PDB entry 9C5Q | electron microscopy, 3.10 A resolution | chains C and A of the 4 polymer chains in the assembly

# Chain C (and A)
Name: DNA polymerase theta
Source organism: Homo sapiens
Notes: EC 3.6.4.12, 2.7.7.7, 2.7.7.49; chain A of this document is another copy of the same molecule, construct and numbering; everything in this record applies to it too
UniProtKB: O75417 (DPOLQ_HUMAN); numbering as in UniProt (aligned over 68-891)
Amino-acid sequence (824 residues; numbered 68 to 891; the number before each row is that of its first residue):
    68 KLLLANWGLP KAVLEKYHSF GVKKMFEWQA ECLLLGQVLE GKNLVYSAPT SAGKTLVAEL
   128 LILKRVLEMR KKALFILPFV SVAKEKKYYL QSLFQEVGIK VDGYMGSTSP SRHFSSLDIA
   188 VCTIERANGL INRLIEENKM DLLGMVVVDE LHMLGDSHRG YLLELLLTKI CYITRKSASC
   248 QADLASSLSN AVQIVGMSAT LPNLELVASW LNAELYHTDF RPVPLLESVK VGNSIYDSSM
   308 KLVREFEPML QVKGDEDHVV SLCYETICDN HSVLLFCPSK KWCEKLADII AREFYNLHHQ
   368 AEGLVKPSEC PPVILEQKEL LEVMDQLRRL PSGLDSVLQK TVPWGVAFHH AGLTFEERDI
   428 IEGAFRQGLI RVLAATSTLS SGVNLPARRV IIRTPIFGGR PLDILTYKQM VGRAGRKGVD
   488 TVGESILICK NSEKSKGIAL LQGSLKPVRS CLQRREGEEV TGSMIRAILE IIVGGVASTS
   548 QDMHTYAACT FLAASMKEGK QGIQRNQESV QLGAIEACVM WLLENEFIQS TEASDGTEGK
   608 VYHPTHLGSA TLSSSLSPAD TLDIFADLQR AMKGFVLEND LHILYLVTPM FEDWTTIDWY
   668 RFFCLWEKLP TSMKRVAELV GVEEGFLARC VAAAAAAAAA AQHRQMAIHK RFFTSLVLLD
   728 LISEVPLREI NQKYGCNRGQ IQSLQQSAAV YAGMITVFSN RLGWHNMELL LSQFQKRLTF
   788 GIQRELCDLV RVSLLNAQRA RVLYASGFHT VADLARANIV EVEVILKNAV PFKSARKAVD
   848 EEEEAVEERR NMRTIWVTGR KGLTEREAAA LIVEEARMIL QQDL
Disordered / not traced: 247-255, 320-323, 368-377, 564-579, 600-606, 864-866
Construct notes: conflict Ala-699 (Lys in O75417), Ala-700 (Gly in O75417), Ala-701 (Lys in O75417), Ala-702 (Val in O75417), Ala-703 (Val in O75417), Ala-705 (Arg in O75417), Ala-706 (Thr in O75417), Ala-707 (Glu in O75417), Ala-708 (Arg in O75417)
Disulfide bonds: Cys-344/Cys-350
UniProt features mapped onto this chain:
  - motif: Asp-216 to His-219 (DEAH box)
  - binding site (ATP): Gln-96, Ala-115 to Thr-122
From the paper describing this entry:
  - self-association interface (contacts with another copy of this molecule); pairs are residue here / residue on that copy: Leu-614/Phe-839 (hydrophobic contact), Phe-632/Phe-839 (hydrophobic contact), Leu-769/Phe-839 (hydrophobic contact), Asp-847/Arg-637, Arg-637, Lys-640, Phe-839, Asp-847
  - conformationally variable residues (helix shift, order/disorder transition): Arg-193, Arg-200, Phe-839 to Asn-858
  - binding site for the 14-nt DNA strand: Val-147, Thr-190, Arg-193, Arg-200, Ser-346, Lys-347, Lys-348, Ala-418, Thr-443, Val-757, Met-761

# How chain C and chain A interact
Pairs across the interface (39; chain C residue first):
  Glu-591(C) / Arg-843(A)  hydrogen bond (backbone-side chain)
  Glu-593(C) / Arg-843(A)
  His-613(C) / Asn-835(A)  hydrogen bond (side chain-backbone)
  His-613(C) / Val-837(A)
  His-613(C) / Phe-839(A)
  Leu-614(C) / Phe-839(A)  hydrophobic
  Phe-632(C) / Phe-839(A)  hydrophobic
  Gln-636(C) / Arg-856(A)
  Arg-637(C) / Asp-847(A)  salt bridge
  Met-639(C) / Glu-645(A)
  Lys-640(C) / Glu-645(A)
  Lys-640(C) / Glu-848(A)  salt bridge
  Gly-641(C) / Phe-642(A)  hydrogen bond (backbone-backbone)
  Phe-642(C) / Gly-641(A)  hydrogen bond (backbone-backbone)
  Phe-642(C) / Phe-642(A)  hydrogen bond (backbone-backbone)
  Leu-644(C) / Asn-773(A)  hydrogen bond (backbone-side chain)
  Glu-645(C) / Met-639(A)
  Glu-645(C) / Lys-640(A)
  Leu-769(C) / Phe-839(A)
  Trp-771(C) / Lys-840(A)
  Asn-773(C) / Leu-644(A)  hydrogen bond (side chain-backbone)
  Asn-773(C) / Leu-777(A)
  Asn-773(C) / Gln-780(A)
  Leu-776(C) / Gln-780(A)
  Leu-777(C) / Asn-773(A)
  Gln-780(C) / Asn-773(A)
  Gln-780(C) / Leu-776(A)
  Asn-835(C) / His-613(A)  hydrogen bond (backbone-side chain)
  Val-837(C) / His-613(A)
  Phe-839(C) / His-613(A)
  Phe-839(C) / Leu-614(A)  hydrophobic
  Phe-839(C) / Phe-632(A)  hydrophobic
  Phe-839(C) / Leu-769(A)
  Lys-840(C) / Trp-771(A)
  Arg-843(C) / Glu-591(A)  hydrogen bond (side chain-backbone)
  Arg-843(C) / Glu-593(A)
  Asp-847(C) / Arg-637(A)  salt bridge
  Glu-848(C) / Lys-640(A)  salt bridge
  Arg-856(C) / Gln-636(A)
Also at the interface, not in a pair above, chain C (38 interface residues in all): Asn-592, Gln-596, Thr-612, Val-643, Arg-711, His-772, Lys-834, Pro-838, Ser-841, Ala-842, Val-846
Also at the interface, not in a pair above, chain A (38 interface residues in all): Asn-592, Gln-596, Thr-612, Val-643, Arg-711, His-772, Lys-834, Pro-838, Ser-841, Ala-842, Val-846

# Overview
The chain C/chain A interface involves 38 residues from each chain, with 9 hydrogen bonds and 4 salt bridges.
Polar pairs include Arg-637(C)/Asp-847(A), Lys-640(C)/Glu-848(A) and Glu-591(C)/Arg-843(A). The paper reports
a binding site for the 14-nt DNA strand at Val-147(C), Thr-190(C) and Arg-193(C) among others; conformational
variability at Arg-193(C), Arg-200(C) and Phe-839(C).
Both chains are DNA polymerase theta (Homo sapiens). Entry 9C5Q (Human DNA polymerase theta helicase domain in
microhomology annealed state 2, dimer form) was determined by electron microscopy together with 8W0A, 9ASJ,
9ASK and 9ASL from the same study.
